Entry 8GS2 (electron microscopy, 2.84 A resolution); this record covers chains D and A of the 4 polymer chains in the assembly.

Chain D:
Molecule: target RNA with non-matching PFS
Sequence (33 nucleotides; row label = number of the first residue in the row; numbers below 1 keep their minus sign (G-3 is residue -3)):
    -3 GGAUUACCCA UGUCGAAGAC AACAAAGCAA GGC
Not modelled in the structure: -3 to 0, 24-29

Chain A:
Name: CRISPR-associated RAMP family protein
Source organism: Desulfonema ishimotonii
UniProt: A0A401FT36 (A0A401FT36_9DELT); numbering as in UniProt; present here: 1-1273, 1275-1540, 1542-1601
Chain sequence (1616 residues; each row starts with the number of its first residue; note: 2 numbers in that range are skipped by the numbering (no residue carries them; nothing is unmodelled there)):
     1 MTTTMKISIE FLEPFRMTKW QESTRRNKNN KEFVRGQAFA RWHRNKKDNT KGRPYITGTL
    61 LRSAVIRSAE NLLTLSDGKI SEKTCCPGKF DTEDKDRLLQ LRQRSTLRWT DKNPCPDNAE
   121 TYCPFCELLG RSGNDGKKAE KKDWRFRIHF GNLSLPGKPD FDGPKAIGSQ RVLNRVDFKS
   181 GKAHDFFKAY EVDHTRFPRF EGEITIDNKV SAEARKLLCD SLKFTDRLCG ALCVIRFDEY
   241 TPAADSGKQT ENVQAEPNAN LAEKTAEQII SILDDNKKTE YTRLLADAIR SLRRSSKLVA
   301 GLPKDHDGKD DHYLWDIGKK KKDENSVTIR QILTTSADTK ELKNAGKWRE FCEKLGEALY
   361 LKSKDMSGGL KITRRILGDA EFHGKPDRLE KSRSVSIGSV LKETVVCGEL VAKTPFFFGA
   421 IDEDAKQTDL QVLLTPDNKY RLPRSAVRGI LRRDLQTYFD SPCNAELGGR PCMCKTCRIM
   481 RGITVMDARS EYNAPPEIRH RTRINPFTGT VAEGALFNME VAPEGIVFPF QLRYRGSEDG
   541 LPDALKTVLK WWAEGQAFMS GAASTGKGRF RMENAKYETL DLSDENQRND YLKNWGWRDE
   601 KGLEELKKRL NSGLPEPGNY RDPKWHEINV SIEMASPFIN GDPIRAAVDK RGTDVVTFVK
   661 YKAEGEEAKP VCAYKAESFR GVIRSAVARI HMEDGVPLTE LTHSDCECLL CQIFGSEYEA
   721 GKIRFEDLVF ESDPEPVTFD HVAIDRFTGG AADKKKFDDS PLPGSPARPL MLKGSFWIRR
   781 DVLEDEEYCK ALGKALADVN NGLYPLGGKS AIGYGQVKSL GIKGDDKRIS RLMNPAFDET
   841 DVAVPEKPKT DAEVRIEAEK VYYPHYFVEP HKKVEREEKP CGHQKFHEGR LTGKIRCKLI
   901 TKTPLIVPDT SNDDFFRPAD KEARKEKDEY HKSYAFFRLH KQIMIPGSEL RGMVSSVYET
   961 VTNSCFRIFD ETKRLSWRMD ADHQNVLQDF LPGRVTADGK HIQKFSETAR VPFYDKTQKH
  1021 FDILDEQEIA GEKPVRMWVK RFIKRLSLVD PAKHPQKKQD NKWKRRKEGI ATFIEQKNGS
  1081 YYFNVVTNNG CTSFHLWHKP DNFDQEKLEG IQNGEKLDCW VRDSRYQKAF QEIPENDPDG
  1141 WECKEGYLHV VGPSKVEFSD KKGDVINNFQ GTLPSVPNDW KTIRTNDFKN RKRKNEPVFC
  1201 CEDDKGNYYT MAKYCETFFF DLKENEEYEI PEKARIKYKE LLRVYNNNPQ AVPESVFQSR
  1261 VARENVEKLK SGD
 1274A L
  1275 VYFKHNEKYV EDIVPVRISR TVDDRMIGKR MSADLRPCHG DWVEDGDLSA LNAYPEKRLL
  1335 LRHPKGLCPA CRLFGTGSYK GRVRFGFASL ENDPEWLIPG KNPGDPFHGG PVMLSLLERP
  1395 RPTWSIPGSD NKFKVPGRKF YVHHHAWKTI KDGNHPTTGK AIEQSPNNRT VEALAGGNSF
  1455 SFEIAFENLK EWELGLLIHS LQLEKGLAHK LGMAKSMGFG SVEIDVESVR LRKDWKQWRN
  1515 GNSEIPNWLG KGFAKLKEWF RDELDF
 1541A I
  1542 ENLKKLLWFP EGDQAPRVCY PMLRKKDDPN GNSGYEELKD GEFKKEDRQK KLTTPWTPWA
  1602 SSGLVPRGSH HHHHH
Not modelled in the structure: 133-145, 239-260, 319-326, 835-841, 917-929, 982-987, 1043-1124, 1604-1616
Sequence notes: expression tag (1602-1616)
Ion coordination: Zn2+ site 1: Cys115, Cys123, Cys126; Zn2+ site 2: Cys463, Cys472, Cys474, Cys477; Zn2+ site 3: His703, Cys706, Cys708, Cys711; Zn2+ site 4: Cys965, Cys1312, Cys1342, Cys1345
Ligand contacts: adenosine monophosphate / cytidine-5'-monophosphate: Lys182, Arg375, Ser704, Asp705, Glu717, Tyr718
From the paper describing this entry:
  - catalytic residues: His43 (citing earlier work)

Interface between chain D and chain A:
Contacting residue pairs (72; chain D residue first):
  U1(D) - Glu1007(A)  phosphate contact
  U1(D) - Arg1125(A)  hydrogen bond to the sugar
  U1(D) - Gln1127(A)  base contact
  C4(D) - Ala981(A)  base contact
  C5(D) - Asp980(A)  base contact
  C5(D) - Ala981(A)  base contact
  A6(D) - Lys1155(A)  hydrogen bond to the base
  A6(D) - Glu1157(A)  hydrogen bond to the sugar
  U7(D) - Glu1157(A)  sugar contact
  U7(D) - Arg1565(A)  hydrogen bond to the base
  G8(D) - Ser1159(A)  sugar contact
  G8(D) - Gln1250(A)  base contact
  G8(D) - Leu1564(A)  base contact
  G8(D) - Arg1565(A)  hydrogen bond to the base
  U9(D) - Phe1158(A)  phosphate contact
  U9(D) - Ser1159(A)  hydrogen bond to the phosphate
  U9(D) - Asp1160(A)  phosphate contact
  U9(D) - Gln1250(A)  base contact
  U9(D) - Leu1564(A)  base contact
  C10(D) - Pro1249(A)  sugar contact
  C10(D) - Gln1250(A)  sugar contact
  C10(D) - Leu1390(A)  base contact
  C10(D) - Glu1392(A)  base contact
  G11(D) - Pro1249(A)  sugar contact
  G11(D) - Leu1391(A)  hydrogen bond to the base
  G11(D) - Glu1392(A)  base contact
  G11(D) - Arg1393(A)  base contact
  G11(D) - Asn1441(A)  phosphate contact
  G11(D) - Arg1443(A)  hydrogen bond to the base
  A12(D) - Pro1249(A)  sugar contact
  A12(D) - Arg1393(A)  sugar contact
  A12(D) - Arg1443(A)  base contact
  A13(D) - Ala751(A)  base contact
  A13(D) - Ala752(A)  hydrogen bond to the sugar
  A13(D) - Asp753(A)  sugar contact
  A13(D) - Lys754(A)  hydrogen bond to the sugar
  A13(D) - Lys755(A)  sugar contact
  A13(D) - Lys756(A)  base contact
  G14(D) - His306(A)  hydrogen bond to the base
  G14(D) - Lys754(A)  phosphate contact
  G14(D) - Lys756(A)  sugar contact
  A15(D) - Tyr281(A)  phosphate contact
  A15(D) - His306(A)  salt bridge to the phosphate
  A15(D) - Tyr313(A)  phosphate contact
  A15(D) - Asp654(A)  base contact
  A15(D) - Lys754(A)  hydrogen bond to the sugar
  A15(D) - Lys755(A)  base contact
  A15(D) - Lys756(A)  sugar contact
  A15(D) - Phe757(A)  base contact
  C16(D) - Tyr281(A)  hydrogen bond to the phosphate
  C16(D) - Lys754(A)  sugar contact
  C16(D) - Lys755(A)  base contact
  C19(D) - Val511(A)  base contact
  C19(D) - Ala512(A)  hydrogen bond to the sugar
  C19(D) - Glu513(A)  sugar contact
  C19(D) - Gly514(A)  hydrogen bond to the sugar
  C19(D) - Ala515(A)  hydrogen bond to the sugar
  C19(D) - Leu516(A)  base contact
  A20(D) - Arg283(A)  hydrogen bond to the sugar
  A20(D) - Lys364(A)  hydrogen bond to the sugar
  A20(D) - Gly514(A)  phosphate contact
  A20(D) - Leu516(A)  base contact
  A21(D) - Arg283(A)  salt bridge to the phosphate
  A21(D) - Tyr360(A)  hydrogen bond to the phosphate
  A21(D) - Lys364(A)  salt bridge to the phosphate
  A21(D) - Asp429(A)  base contact
  A21(D) - Gly514(A)  hydrogen bond to the sugar
  A21(D) - Leu516(A)  sugar contact
  A21(D) - Phe517(A)  stacking on the base
  A22(D) - Thr373(A)  hydrogen bond to the phosphate
  G23(D) - Thr373(A)  phosphate contact
  G23(D) - Glu717(A)  hydrogen bond to the sugar
Also at the interface, not in a pair above, chain D (20 interface residues in all): A18
Also at the interface, not in a pair above, chain A (52 interface residues in all): Lys371, Leu430, Arg503, Val742, Lys1161, Lys1331, Arg1332, Glu1577

Summary:
20 residues of chain D and 52 residues of chain A are in contact, with 22 hydrogen bonds, 3 salt bridges and 1
aromatic stacking contact. Polar contacts include A6(D)-Lys1155(A), U7(D)-Arg1565(A) and G8(D)-Arg1565(A).
Bound to chain A: adenosine monophosphate / cytidine-5'-monophosphate. Cys115(A), Cys123(A) and Cys126(A) form
the Zn2+ site 1. From the paper: the catalytic residue His43(A).
Chain D is target RNA with non-matching PFS and chain A is CRISPR-associated RAMP family protein (Desulfonema
ishimotonii); the structure, Structure of the Cas7-11-Csx29-guide RNA-target RNA (non-matching PFS) complex,
was determined by electron microscopy together with 7Y9X and 7Y9Y from the same study.
